PDB entry 3WU1 | X-ray diffraction, 2.40 A resolution | chains A and C of the 4 polymer chains in the assembly

# Chain A
Protein: Runt-related transcription factor 1
From: Mus musculus
UniProtKB: Q03347 (RUNX1_MOUSE); numbering as in UniProt; present here: 55-115, 117-177
Sequence (123 residues; row label = number of the first residue in the row):
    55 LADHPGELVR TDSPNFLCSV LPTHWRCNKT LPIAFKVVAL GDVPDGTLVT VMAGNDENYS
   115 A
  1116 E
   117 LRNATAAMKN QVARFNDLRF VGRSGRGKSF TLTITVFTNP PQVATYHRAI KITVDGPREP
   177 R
Curated features (UniProtKB/Swiss-Prot):
  - region (Interaction with DNA): Arg-80 to Thr-84, Arg-135 to Gly-143, Ile-168 to Arg-177
  - binding site (chloride): Asn-112, Arg-139, Val-170, Glu-1116
  - mutagenesis: Arg-80 (R80A: Interferes with DNA-binding), Asn-109 (N109A: Interferes with heterodimerization), Tyr-113 (Y113A: Interferes with heterodimerization), Arg-142 (R142A: Interferes with DNA-binding), Lys-144 (K144M: Interferes with DNA-binding), Thr-149 (T149A: Interferes with heterodimerization), Val-170 (V170A: No effect), Asp-171 (D171A: Interferes with DNA-binding), Arg-174 (R174A: Interferes with DNA-binding), Arg-177 (R177A: Interferes with DNA-binding)
From the paper describing this entry:
  - mutagenesis - R80K, V170A: abolished binding to phosphorylated Ets1 with Runx1
  - mutagenesis - R80K, V170A: decreased signaling in response to phosphorylated Ets1 and Runx1
  - mutagenesis - R80K, V170A: abolished binding to Protein C-ets-1
  - mutagenesis - R80K, V170A: decreased signaling with Protein C-ets-1

# Chain C
Molecule: 16-nt DNA strand
Sequence (16 nucleotides; numbered 1 to 16; the number before each row is that of its first residue):
     1 GGAAGCCACA TCCTCT

# How chain A and chain C interact
Contacting residue pairs (16):
  His-78(A) / DG5(C)  phosphate contact
  Arg-139(A) / DC6(C)  salt bridge to the phosphate
  Arg-139(A) / DC7(C)  salt bridge to the phosphate
  Arg-142(A) / DA3(C)  hydrogen bond to the base
  Arg-142(A) / DA4(C)  hydrogen bond to the sugar
  Arg-142(A) / DG5(C)  phosphate contact
  Gly-143(A) / DG5(C)  hydrogen bond to the phosphate
  Lys-167(A) / DG5(C)  salt bridge to the phosphate
  Thr-169(A) / DG5(C)  phosphate contact
  Thr-169(A) / DC6(C)  phosphate contact
  Val-170(A) / DC6(C)  hydrogen bond to the phosphate
  Val-170(A) / DC7(C)  base contact
  Asp-171(A) / DC6(C)  hydrogen bond to the base
  Asp-171(A) / DC7(C)  hydrogen bond to the base
  Arg-174(A) / DC6(C)  base contact
  Arg-177(A) / DG5(C)  hydrogen bond to the base
Other interface residues (no listed pair), chain A (11 interface residues in all): Gly-141

# Overview
Chain A and chain C form an interface of 11 and 5 residues respectively; the contacts include 7 hydrogen bonds
and 3 salt bridges. Polar pairs include Arg-142(A)/DA3(C), Asp-171(A)/DC6(C) and Asp-171(A)/DC7(C). From the
paper: R80K and V170A of chain A abolish binding to phosphorylated Ets1 with Runx1; R80K and V170A of chain A
reduce signaling in response to phosphorylated Ets1 and Runx1.
Chain A is Runt-related transcription factor 1 (Mus musculus) and chain C is a 16-nt DNA strand; the
structure, Crystal structure of the ETS1-RUNX1-DNA ternary complex, was determined by X-ray diffraction (same
publication as 3WTS, 3WTT, 3WTU, 3WTV, 3WTW and 3WTX).
